9DCH - chains A and H of the 13 polymer chains in the assembly; structure by electron microscopy, 3.40 A resolution.

== Chain A (and H) ==
Molecule: Isoform 2 of Histone-lysine N-methyltransferase EZH2
Organism: Homo sapiens
Notes: EC 2.1.1.356; chain H of this document is another copy of the same molecule, construct and numbering; everything in this record applies to it too
Reference sequence: Q15910 (EZH2_HUMAN), isoform Q15910-2; residues 2-751 here = UniProt positions 2-751
Chain sequence (750 residues; numbered 2 to 751; the number before each row is that of its first residue):
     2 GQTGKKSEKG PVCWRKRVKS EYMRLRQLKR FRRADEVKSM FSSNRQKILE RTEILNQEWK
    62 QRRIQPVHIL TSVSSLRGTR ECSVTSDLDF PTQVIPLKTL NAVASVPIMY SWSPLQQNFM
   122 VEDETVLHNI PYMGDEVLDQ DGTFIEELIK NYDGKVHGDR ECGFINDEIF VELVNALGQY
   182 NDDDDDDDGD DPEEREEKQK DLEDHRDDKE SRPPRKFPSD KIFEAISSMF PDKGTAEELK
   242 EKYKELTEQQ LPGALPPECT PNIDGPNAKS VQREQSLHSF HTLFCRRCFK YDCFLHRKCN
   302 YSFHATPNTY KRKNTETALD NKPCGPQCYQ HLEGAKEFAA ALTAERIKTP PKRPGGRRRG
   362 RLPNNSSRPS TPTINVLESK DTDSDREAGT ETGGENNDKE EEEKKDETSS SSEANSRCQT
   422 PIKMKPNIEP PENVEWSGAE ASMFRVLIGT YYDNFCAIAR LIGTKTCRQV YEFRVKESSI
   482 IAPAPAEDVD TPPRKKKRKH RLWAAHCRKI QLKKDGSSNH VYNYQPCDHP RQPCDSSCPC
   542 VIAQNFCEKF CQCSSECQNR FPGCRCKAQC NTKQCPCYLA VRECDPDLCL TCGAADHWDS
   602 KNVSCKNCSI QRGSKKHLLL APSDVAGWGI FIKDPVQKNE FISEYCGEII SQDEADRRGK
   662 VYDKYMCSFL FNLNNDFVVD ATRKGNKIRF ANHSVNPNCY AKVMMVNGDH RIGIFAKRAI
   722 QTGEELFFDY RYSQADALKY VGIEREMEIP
Not modelled in the structure: 2-21, 125-257, 308-315, 349-425, 483-520, 738-751
Cystine bridges: Cys325-Cys457
Swiss-Prot annotation at these positions:
  - region: Lys39 to Val68 (Interaction with EED)
  - modified residue (Phosphoserine): Ser21, Ser76
  - glycosylation: Ser75 (O-linked (GlcNAc) serine)
  - cross-link: Lys634 (Glycyl lysine isopeptide (Lys-Gly) (interchain with G-Cter in SUMO2))
  - natural variant: Pro132 (P132S: In WVS), Tyr133 (Y133C: In WVS), Met134 (M134T: In WVS), Tyr153 (deletion: In WVS), Lys156 (K156E: In WVS), Asp185 (D185H: Decreased histone methyltransferase activity), His279 (H279R: In WVS), Cys571 (C571W: Found in a patient with myelodysplastic syndrome and myelodysplastic-myeloproliferative neoplasms)
  - mutagenesis: Ser21 (S21A: Enhances methyltransferase activity towards 'Lys-27' of histone H3 and abrogates phosphorylation by PKB/AKT1 ...), Ser75 (S75A: Reduced protein stability)

== Chain A / chain H interface ==
Residue-residue contacts (27; chain A residue first):
  Pro563(A) - Lys574(H)
  Pro563(A) - Gln575(H)
  Gly564(A) - Gln575(H)
  Cys565(A) - Gln575(H)
  Arg566(A) - Arg566(H)
  Arg566(A) - Cys567(H)
  Arg566(A) - Lys568(H)  hydrogen bond (backbone-backbone)
  Arg566(A) - Ala569(H)  hydrogen bond (side chain-backbone)
  Arg566(A) - Gln570(H)
  Arg566(A) - Cys571(H)
  Arg566(A) - Asn572(H)  hydrogen bond
  Arg566(A) - Thr573(H)  hydrogen bond
  Arg566(A) - Gln575(H)  hydrogen bond (backbone-side chain)
  Arg566(A) - Cys576(H)  hydrogen bond
  Cys567(A) - Arg566(H)
  Lys568(A) - Arg566(H)  hydrogen bond (backbone-backbone)
  Lys568(A) - Thr592(H)
  Ala569(A) - Arg566(H)  hydrogen bond (backbone-side chain)
  Cys571(A) - Arg566(H)
  Thr573(A) - Arg566(H)  hydrogen bond
  Gln575(A) - Phe562(H)
  Gln575(A) - Pro563(H)  hydrogen bond (side chain-backbone)
  Gln575(A) - Gly564(H)
  Gln575(A) - Cys565(H)
  Gln575(A) - Arg566(H)
  Gln575(A) - Pro577(H)
  Thr592(A) - Lys568(H)
Other interface residues (no listed pair), chain A (16 interface residues in all): Arg561, Gln570, Asn572, Cys576, Pro577
Other interface residues (no listed pair), chain H (18 interface residues in all): Leu580

== In short ==
16 residues of chain A face 18 of chain H across their interface, with 10 hydrogen bonds. Polar pairs include
Arg566(A)-Ala569(H), Arg566(A)-Asn572(H) and Arg566(A)-Thr573(H). From UniProt: 2 mutagenesis sites on chain
A.
Chain A and chain H are both Isoform 2 of Histone-lysine N-methyltransferase EZH2 (Homo sapiens); the
structure, Single-stranded RNA-mediated PRC2 dimer, was determined by electron microscopy.
